PDB entry 6H2N | X-ray diffraction, 1.95 A resolution | chains A and B of the 3 polymer chains in the assembly

== Chain A (and B) ==
Name: Probable ss-1,3-N-acetylglucosaminyltransferase
Organism: Staphylococcus aureus (strain N315)
Notes: chain B of this document is another copy of the same molecule, construct and numbering; everything in this record applies to it too
UniProt: A0A0H3JNB0 (A0A0H3JNB0_STAAN); residues 1-327 here = UniProt positions 1-327
Chain sequence (345 residues; each row starts with the number of its first residue; numbers below 1 keep their minus sign (Met-17 is residue -17)):
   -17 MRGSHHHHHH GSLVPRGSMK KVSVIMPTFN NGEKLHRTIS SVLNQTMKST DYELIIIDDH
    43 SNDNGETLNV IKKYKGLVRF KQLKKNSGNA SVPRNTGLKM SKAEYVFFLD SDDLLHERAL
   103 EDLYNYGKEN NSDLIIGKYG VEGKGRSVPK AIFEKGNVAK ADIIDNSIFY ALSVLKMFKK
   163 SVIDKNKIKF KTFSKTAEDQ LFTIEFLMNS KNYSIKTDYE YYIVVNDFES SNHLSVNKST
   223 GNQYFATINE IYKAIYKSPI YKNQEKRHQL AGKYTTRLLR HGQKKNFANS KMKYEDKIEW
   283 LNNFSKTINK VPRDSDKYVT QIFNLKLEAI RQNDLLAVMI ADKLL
Unresolved in the structure: -17 to 0, 127-129, 209-220 (chain B: -17 to -1, 126-129, 210-220)
Construct notes: initiating methionine (-17); expression tag (-16 to 0)
Ion coordination: Mg2+: Asp94 (together with uridine-diphosphate-N-acetylglucosamine)
Residues lining bound ligands: uridine-diphosphate-N-acetylglucosamine (UD1): Pro9, Thr10, Phe11, Asn13, Asp41, Asn68, Gly70, Asn71, Ala72, Pro75, Arg76, Asp92, Ser93, Asp94, Ser155, Leu157, Asp181
UniProt features mapped onto this chain:
  - active site: Asp181 (Proton acceptor)
  - binding site (UDP-N-acetyl-alpha-D-glucosamine): Pro9, Asp41, Asn68, Arg76, Asp92 to Asp94
  - binding site (Mn(2+)): Asp94
  - mutagenesis: Arg76 (R76A: Loss of activity), Asp92 (D92A: Loss of activity), Asp94 (D94A: Strong decrease in activity), Tyr152 (Y152A: Decrease in activity), Glu180 (E180A: Strong decrease in activity), Asp181 (D181A: Loss of activity), Asp209 (D209A: No change in activity), Lys255 (K255A: No change in activity), Arg259 (R259A: Strong decrease in activity), Arg262 (R262A: No change in activity), His263 (H263A: Decrease in activity), Ile322 (I322E: Increase in activity)
Reported in the primary citation:
  - catalytic residues: Asp181 (proposed by the authors, not directly observed)
  - mutagenesis - D181A: abolished catalytic activity
  - mutagenesis - D94A, E180A, D209A, K255A, R262A, H263A: unchanged stability

== Chain A / chain B interface ==
Residue-residue contacts (17):
  Asn271(A) - Gln303(B)
  Asn271(A) - Asn306(B)  hydrogen bond
  Tyr276(A) - Arg295(B)
  Tyr276(A) - Glu310(B)
  Tyr276(A) - Gln314(B)  hydrogen bond
  Leu318(A) - Leu307(B)  hydrophobic
  Leu318(A) - Glu310(B)
  Leu318(A) - Ala311(B)
  Leu318(A) - Gln314(B)
  Leu318(A) - Asp316(B)
  Leu318(A) - Ala319(B)  hydrophobic
  Met321(A) - Asn306(B)
  Met321(A) - Leu307(B)  hydrophobic
  Ile322(A) - Leu307(B)  hydrophobic
  Ile322(A) - Ile322(B)  hydrophobic
  Lys325(A) - Asn306(B)  hydrogen bond
  Lys325(A) - Leu307(B)
Also at the interface, not in a pair above, chain A (7 interface residues in all): Leu326
Also at the interface, not in a pair above, chain B (11 interface residues in all): Leu326

== In short ==
The interface between chain A and chain B involves 7 residues on one side and 11 on the other, with 3 hydrogen
bonds. Among the polar pairs are Asn271(A)-Asn306(B), Tyr276(A)-Gln314(B) and Lys325(A)-Asn306(B). Chain A
binds uridine-diphosphate-N-acetylglucosamine. From the paper: the catalytic residue Asp181(A); D181A of chain
A abolishes catalytic activity; 7 substitutions were tested in all.
Chain A and chain B are both Probable ss-1,3-N-acetylglucosaminyltransferase (Staphylococcus aureus (strain
N315)); the structure, TarP-UDP-GlcNAc-Mg, was determined by X-ray diffraction together with 6HNQ, 6H1J, 6H21,
6H4F and 6H4M from the same study.
